1GTE - chains A and B; structure by X-ray diffraction, 1.65 A resolution.

[Chain A (and B)]
Name: Dihydropyrimidine dehydrogenase
From: Sus scrofa
Notes: EC 1.3.1.2; chain B of this document is another copy of the same molecule, construct and numbering; everything in this record applies to it too
UniProtKB: Q28943 (DPYD_PIG); numbering as in UniProt (aligned over 1-1025)
Sequence (1025 residues; each row starts with the number of its first residue):
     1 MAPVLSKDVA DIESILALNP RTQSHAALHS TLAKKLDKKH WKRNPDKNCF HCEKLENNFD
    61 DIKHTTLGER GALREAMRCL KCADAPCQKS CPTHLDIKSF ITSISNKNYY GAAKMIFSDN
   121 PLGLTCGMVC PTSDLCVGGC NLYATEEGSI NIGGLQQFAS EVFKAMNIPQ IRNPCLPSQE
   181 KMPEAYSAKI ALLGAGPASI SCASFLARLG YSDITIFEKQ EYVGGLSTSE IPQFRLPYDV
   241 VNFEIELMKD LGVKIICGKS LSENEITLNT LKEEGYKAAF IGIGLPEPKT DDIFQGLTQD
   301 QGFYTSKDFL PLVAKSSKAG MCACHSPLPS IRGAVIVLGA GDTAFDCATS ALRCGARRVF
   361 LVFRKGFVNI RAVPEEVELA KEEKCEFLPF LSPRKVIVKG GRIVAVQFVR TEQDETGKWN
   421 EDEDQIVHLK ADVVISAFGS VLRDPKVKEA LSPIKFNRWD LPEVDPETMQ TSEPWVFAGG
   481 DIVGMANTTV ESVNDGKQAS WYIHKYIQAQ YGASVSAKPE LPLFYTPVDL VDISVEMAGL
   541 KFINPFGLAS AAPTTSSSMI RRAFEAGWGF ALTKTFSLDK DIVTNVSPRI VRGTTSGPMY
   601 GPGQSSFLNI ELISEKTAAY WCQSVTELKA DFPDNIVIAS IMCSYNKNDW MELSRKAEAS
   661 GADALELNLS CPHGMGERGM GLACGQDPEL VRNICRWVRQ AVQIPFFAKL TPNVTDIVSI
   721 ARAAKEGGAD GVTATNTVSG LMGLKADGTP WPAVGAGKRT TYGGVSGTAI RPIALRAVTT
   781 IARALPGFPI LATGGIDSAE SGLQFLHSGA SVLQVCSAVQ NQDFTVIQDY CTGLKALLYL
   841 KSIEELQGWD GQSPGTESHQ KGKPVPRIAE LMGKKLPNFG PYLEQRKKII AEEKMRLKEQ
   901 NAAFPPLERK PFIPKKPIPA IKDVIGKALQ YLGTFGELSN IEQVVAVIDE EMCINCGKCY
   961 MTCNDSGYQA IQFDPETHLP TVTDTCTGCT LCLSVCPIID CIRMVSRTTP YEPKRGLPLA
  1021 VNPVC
Not modelled in the structure: 1, 675-679, 902-907, 1018-1025 (chain B: 1, 674-679, 902-907, 1019-1025)
Differences from the reference sequence: conflict Asp60 (Gly in Q28943)
Ligand contacts:
  - FAD (flavin-adenine dinucleotide): Val129, Cys130, Pro131, Leu193, Gly194, Ala195, Gly196, Pro197, Ala198, Ser199, Phe217, Glu218, Lys219, Gln220, Gly225, Leu226, Glu230, Ile231, Arg235, Lys259, Ser260, Leu261, Gly282, Ile283, Gly284, Leu285, Pro286, Leu310, Asp342, Thr343, Asp346, Val447, Gly479, Gly480, Asp481, Asn487, Thr488, Thr489, Ser492
  - FMN (flavin mononucleotide): Ala549, Ser550, Ala551, Ala552, Lys574, Thr575, Ile590, Asn609, Glu611, Leu612, Ile613, Ser640, Glu666, Asn668, Lys709, Thr735, Asn736, Thr737, Ser766, Gly767, Ile770, Thr793, Gly794, Gly795, Gln814, Val815, Cys816, Ser817, Gln820
  - 5-iodouracil (IUR): Asn609, Glu611, Leu612, Ile613, Asn668, Ser670, Asn736, Thr737, Gly764
  - 4Fe-4S cluster (SF4), molecule 1: Cys79, Leu80, Lys81, Cys82, Ala85, Pro86, Cys87, Ile97, Lys98, Ile101, Gly139, Cys140, Asn141, Leu142, Ile150, Ile152
  - 4Fe-4S cluster (SF4), molecule 2: Cys91, Pro92, Thr93, Leu95, Ile97, Asn120, Cys126, Gly127, Cys130, Thr132, Leu135, Cys136, Ile152, Gly153, Gln156, Val490
  - 4Fe-4S cluster (SF4), molecule 3: Ala946, Thr962, Cys963, Tyr968, Ala970, Ile971, Val982, Cys986, Thr987, Gly988, Cys989, Thr990, Leu991, Cys992, Met1004
  - 4Fe-4S cluster (SF4), molecule 4: Ile948, Cys953, Ile954, Asn955, Cys956, Gly957, Lys958, Cys959, Phe973, Pro980, Cys996, Pro997, Ile998, Cys1001, Ile1002
Curated features (UniProtKB/Swiss-Prot):
  - active site: Cys671 (Proton acceptor)
  - binding site ([4Fe-4S] cluster): Cys79, Cys82, Cys87, Cys91, Cys130, Cys136, Cys140, Gln156, Cys953, Cys956, Cys959, Cys963, Cys986, Cys989, Cys992, Cys996
  - binding site (FAD): Val129, Gly194 to Ala198, Glu218 to Leu226, Arg235, Leu261, Gly480 to Thr489
  - binding site (NADP(+)): Ala340 to Thr343, Arg364, Lys365, Arg371, Ala437 to Gly439, Asp481 to Asn487
  - binding site (FMN): Ser550, Lys574, Thr575, Lys709, Gly767, Thr793 to Gly795, Cys816, Ser817
  - binding site (substrate): Asn609, Asn668 to Ser670, Asn736, Thr737
  - modified residue: Lys384 (N6-acetyllysine)
What the authors report for this chain:
  - contacts within the chain: Ala340-Arg371 (backbone contact), Ala340-Ala372 (backbone contact)
  - binding site for 5-iodouracil: Asn609, Ser670, Thr737
  - conformationally variable residues (order/disorder transition): Met675 to Gly679
  - catalytic residues: Cys671 (citing earlier work)
  - catalytic residues: Arg235 (proposed by the authors, not directly observed)

[Chain A / chain B interface]
Contacting residue pairs (535):
  Pro3(A) - Gln623(B)  hydrogen bond (backbone-side chain)
  Pro3(A) - Glu627(B)
  Val4(A) - Glu627(B)
  Leu5(A) - Ser557(B)
  Leu5(A) - Tyr620(B)
  Leu5(A) - Gln623(B)
  Leu5(A) - Ser624(B)
  Leu5(A) - Glu627(B)  hydrogen bond (backbone-side chain)
  Ser6(A) - Ser557(B)
  Ser6(A) - Ser558(B)
  Ser6(A) - Arg561(B)  hydrogen bond (backbone-side chain)
  Ser6(A) - Glu627(B)  hydrogen bond
  Lys7(A) - Arg561(B)
  Asp8(A) - Ser558(B)  hydrogen bond
  Asp8(A) - Arg562(B)  salt bridge
  Leu16(A) - Arg562(B)
  Leu18(A) - Asp84(B)
  Asn19(A) - Arg562(B)
  Pro20(A) - Lys98(B)
  Pro20(A) - Asp823(B)
  Pro20(A) - Thr825(B)
  Arg21(A) - Thr825(B)
  Thr22(A) - Thr825(B)
  Thr22(A) - Gln828(B)
  Ser24(A) - Leu523(B)
  His25(A) - Glu520(B)
  His25(A) - Leu521(B)
  His25(A) - Leu523(B)
  Ala26(A) - Ser118(B)
  Ala26(A) - Asp119(B)
  Ala26(A) - Leu521(B)  hydrogen bond (backbone-backbone)
  Ala26(A) - Pro522(B)
  Ala26(A) - Leu523(B)
  Ala27(A) - His94(B)
  Ala27(A) - Asp119(B)  hydrogen bond (backbone-side chain)
  Ala27(A) - Lys497(B)  hydrogen bond (backbone-side chain)
  Leu28(A) - Gln498(B)
  Leu28(A) - Pro519(B)  hydrophobic
  His29(A) - His94(B)
  His29(A) - Asn494(B)  hydrogen bond (backbone-side chain)
  His29(A) - Gln498(B)  hydrogen bond (backbone-side chain)
  Ser30(A) - Pro466(B)
  Ser30(A) - Glu467(B)
  Ser30(A) - Asn494(B)
  Ser30(A) - Gln498(B)  hydrogen bond (backbone-side chain)
  Thr31(A) - Met485(B)
  Thr31(A) - Glu491(B)  hydrogen bond (side chain-backbone)
  Thr31(A) - Asn494(B)  hydrogen bond
  Thr31(A) - Asp495(B)  hydrogen bond
  Leu32(A) - Pro466(B)  hydrophobic
  Leu32(A) - Met485(B)  hydrophobic
  Lys34(A) - Gln88(B)  hydrogen bond (side chain-backbone)
  Lys34(A) - Lys89(B)  hydrogen bond (side chain-backbone)
  Lys34(A) - Cys91(B)  hydrogen bond (side chain-backbone)
  Lys34(A) - Pro92(B)
  Lys34(A) - His94(B)  hydrogen bond
  Lys35(A) - Met485(B)
  Lys35(A) - Ala486(B)
  Lys35(A) - Glu491(B)  salt bridge
  Asp37(A) - Lys89(B)
  Lys38(A) - Asp134(B)  salt bridge
  Trp41(A) - Pro86(B)  hydrophobic
  Trp41(A) - Lys89(B)
  Trp41(A) - Gly139(B)
  Lys42(A) - Ser133(B)  hydrogen bond (side chain-backbone)
  Lys42(A) - Gly138(B)
  Arg43(A) - Gly138(B)  hydrogen bond (backbone-backbone)
  Arg43(A) - Gly139(B)
  Arg43(A) - Cys140(B)
  Arg43(A) - Asn141(B)  hydrogen bond
  Arg43(A) - Tyr143(B)
  Arg43(A) - Ala144(B)
  Asn44(A) - Ser133(B)  hydrogen bond (side chain-backbone)
  Asn44(A) - Gly138(B)
  Asn44(A) - Tyr143(B)
  Pro45(A) - Tyr143(B)
  Lys47(A) - Asp134(B)
  Lys47(A) - Arg371(B)  hydrogen bond (side chain-backbone)
  Lys47(A) - Val373(B)
  Phe50(A) - Val368(B)
  Phe50(A) - Asn369(B)
  Thr66(A) - Glu146(B)
  Leu67(A) - Glu146(B)
  Gly68(A) - Glu146(B)  hydrogen bond (backbone-side chain)
  Arg70(A) - Thr145(B)
  Arg70(A) - Glu146(B)  salt bridge
  Arg70(A) - Glu147(B)  salt bridge
  Gly71(A) - Glu146(B)
  Leu73(A) - Pro598(B)  hydrophobic
  Arg74(A) - Arg78(B)
  Arg74(A) - Glu147(B)  salt bridge
  Arg74(A) - Met599(B)
  Met77(A) - Ser596(B)
  Met77(A) - Pro598(B)  hydrophobic
  Met77(A) - Met599(B)  hydrophobic
  Arg78(A) - Arg74(B)
  Leu80(A) - Ile954(B)  hydrophobic
  Leu80(A) - Cys956(B)  hydrophobic
  Leu80(A) - Lys958(B)
  Leu80(A) - Pro997(B)  hydrophobic
  Lys81(A) - Met961(B)
  Cys82(A) - Cys956(B)
  Cys82(A) - Met961(B)
  Ala83(A) - Cys956(B)  hydrogen bond (backbone-backbone)
  Ala83(A) - Met961(B)
  Asp84(A) - Leu18(B)
  Asp84(A) - His978(B)  salt bridge
  Pro86(A) - Trp41(B)  hydrophobic
  Gln88(A) - Lys34(B)  hydrogen bond (backbone-side chain)
  Lys89(A) - Lys34(B)  hydrogen bond (backbone-side chain)
  Lys89(A) - Asp37(B)
  Lys89(A) - Trp41(B)
  Cys91(A) - Lys34(B)  hydrogen bond (backbone-side chain)
  Pro92(A) - Lys34(B)
  His94(A) - Ala27(B)
  His94(A) - His29(B)
  His94(A) - Lys34(B)  hydrogen bond
  Lys98(A) - Pro20(B)
  Lys98(A) - Met961(B)
  Ser118(A) - Ala26(B)
  Asp119(A) - Ala26(B)
  Asp119(A) - Ala27(B)  hydrogen bond (side chain-backbone)
  Ser133(A) - Lys42(B)  hydrogen bond (backbone-side chain)
  Ser133(A) - Asn44(B)  hydrogen bond (backbone-side chain)
  Asp134(A) - Lys38(B)  salt bridge
  Asp134(A) - Lys47(B)
  Gly138(A) - Lys42(B)
  Gly138(A) - Arg43(B)  hydrogen bond (backbone-backbone)
  Gly138(A) - Asn44(B)
  Gly139(A) - Trp41(B)
  Gly139(A) - Arg43(B)
  Cys140(A) - Arg43(B)
  Asn141(A) - Arg43(B)  hydrogen bond
  Asn141(A) - Ile954(B)
  Asn141(A) - Asn955(B)  hydrogen bond (side chain-backbone)
  Asn141(A) - Cys956(B)
  Tyr143(A) - Arg43(B)
  Tyr143(A) - Asn44(B)
  Tyr143(A) - Pro45(B)
  Tyr143(A) - Lys861(B)  hydrogen bond (backbone-side chain)
  Ala144(A) - Arg43(B)
  Ala144(A) - Gln860(B)
  Ala144(A) - Lys861(B)
  Ala144(A) - Ile954(B)  hydrophobic
  Thr145(A) - Arg70(B)
  Thr145(A) - Lys861(B)
  Glu146(A) - Thr66(B)
  Glu146(A) - Leu67(B)
  Glu146(A) - Gly68(B)  hydrogen bond (side chain-backbone)
  Glu146(A) - Arg70(B)  salt bridge
  Glu146(A) - Gly71(B)
  Glu146(A) - Lys861(B)
  Glu146(A) - Gly862(B)
  Glu147(A) - Arg70(B)  salt bridge
  Glu147(A) - Arg74(B)  salt bridge
  Gly366(A) - Glu386(B)
  Phe367(A) - Phe367(B)  hydrophobic
  Phe367(A) - Glu386(B)  hydrogen bond (backbone-side chain)
  Val368(A) - Phe50(B)
  Val368(A) - Glu386(B)
  Asn369(A) - Phe50(B)
  Arg371(A) - Lys47(B)  hydrogen bond (backbone-side chain)
  Val373(A) - Lys47(B)
  Lys381(A) - Lys381(B)
  Lys384(A) - Val368(B)
  Glu386(A) - Gly366(B)
  Glu386(A) - Phe367(B)  hydrogen bond (side chain-backbone)
  Glu386(A) - Val368(B)
  Glu386(A) - Phe390(B)
  Phe387(A) - Pro389(B)
  Leu388(A) - Phe390(B)  hydrophobic
  Pro389(A) - Phe387(B)
  Pro389(A) - Pro389(B)
  Phe390(A) - Glu386(B)
  Phe390(A) - Leu388(B)  hydrophobic
  Arg410(A) - Val427(B)
  Arg410(A) - His428(B)  hydrogen bond (side chain-backbone)
  Arg410(A) - Leu429(B)
  Glu412(A) - His428(B)
  Gln425(A) - Ile426(B)
  Gln425(A) - Val427(B)
  Gln425(A) - His428(B)  hydrogen bond (side chain-backbone)
  Ile426(A) - Gln425(B)
  Val427(A) - Arg410(B)
  Val427(A) - Gln425(B)
  His428(A) - Arg410(B)  hydrogen bond (backbone-side chain)
  His428(A) - Gln425(B)  hydrogen bond (backbone-side chain)
  Leu429(A) - Arg410(B)
  Pro466(A) - Ser30(B)
  Pro466(A) - Leu32(B)  hydrophobic
  Glu467(A) - Ser30(B)
  Met485(A) - Thr31(B)
  Met485(A) - Leu32(B)  hydrophobic
  Met485(A) - Lys35(B)
  Ala486(A) - Lys35(B)
  Glu491(A) - Thr31(B)  hydrogen bond (backbone-side chain)
  Glu491(A) - Lys35(B)  salt bridge
  Asn494(A) - His29(B)  hydrogen bond (side chain-backbone)
  Asn494(A) - Ser30(B)
  Asn494(A) - Thr31(B)  hydrogen bond
  Asp495(A) - Thr31(B)  hydrogen bond
  Lys497(A) - Ala27(B)  hydrogen bond (side chain-backbone)
  Gln498(A) - Leu28(B)
  Gln498(A) - His29(B)  hydrogen bond (side chain-backbone)
  Gln498(A) - Ser30(B)  hydrogen bond (side chain-backbone)
  Pro519(A) - Leu28(B)  hydrophobic
  Glu520(A) - His25(B)
  Leu521(A) - His25(B)
  Leu521(A) - Ala26(B)  hydrogen bond (backbone-backbone)
  Leu521(A) - Leu28(B)  hydrophobic
  Pro522(A) - Ala26(B)
  Leu523(A) - Gln23(B)
  Leu523(A) - Ser24(B)
  Leu523(A) - His25(B)
  Leu523(A) - Ala26(B)
  Ala552(A) - Ser966(B)
  Pro553(A) - Asp965(B)
  Pro553(A) - Ser966(B)
  Thr555(A) - Tyr968(B)
  Ser557(A) - Leu5(B)
  Ser557(A) - Ser6(B)
  Ser558(A) - Ser6(B)
  Ser558(A) - Asp8(B)  hydrogen bond
  Met559(A) - Asn964(B)
  Met559(A) - Asp965(B)
  Met559(A) - Ser966(B)
  Met559(A) - Gly967(B)
  Met559(A) - Gln969(B)
  Arg561(A) - Ser6(B)  hydrogen bond (side chain-backbone)
  Arg561(A) - Lys7(B)
  Arg562(A) - Asp8(B)  salt bridge
  Arg562(A) - Leu16(B)
  Arg562(A) - Asn19(B)
  Arg562(A) - Asn964(B)  hydrogen bond (side chain-backbone)
  Arg562(A) - Asp965(B)  salt bridge
  Arg562(A) - Gln969(B)
  Ile582(A) - Arg1015(B)
  Val583(A) - Arg1015(B)  hydrogen bond (backbone-side chain)
  Thr584(A) - Asn940(B)
  Thr584(A) - Arg1015(B)  hydrogen bond
  Asn585(A) - Gln943(B)  hydrogen bond (backbone-side chain)
  Val586(A) - Phe935(B)  hydrophobic
  Val586(A) - Ser939(B)
  Val586(A) - Asn940(B)
  Val586(A) - Gln943(B)
  Ser587(A) - Glu942(B)
  Ser587(A) - Gln943(B)  hydrogen bond
  Ser587(A) - Val944(B)  hydrogen bond (side chain-backbone)
  Ser587(A) - Thr987(B)
  Ser587(A) - Gly988(B)
  Pro588(A) - Val944(B)
  Pro588(A) - Gly988(B)
  Pro588(A) - Thr990(B)
  Arg589(A) - Tyr968(B)  hydrogen bond
  Arg589(A) - Thr987(B)  hydrogen bond
  Arg589(A) - Cys989(B)  hydrogen bond (backbone-backbone)
  Arg589(A) - Thr990(B)
  Ile590(A) - Cys989(B)  hydrogen bond (backbone-backbone)
  Ile590(A) - Thr990(B)
  Ile590(A) - Leu991(B)  hydrophobic
  Ile590(A) - Ser994(B)  hydrogen bond (backbone-side chain)
  Val591(A) - Ser994(B)
  Arg592(A) - Ser994(B)  hydrogen bond (backbone-side chain)
  Thr595(A) - Ser605(B)
  Thr595(A) - Thr768(B)  hydrogen bond (backbone-side chain)
  Thr595(A) - Ala769(B)
  Thr595(A) - Pro772(B)
  Ser596(A) - Met77(B)
  Ser596(A) - Ser596(B)
  Pro598(A) - Leu73(B)  hydrophobic
  Pro598(A) - Met77(B)  hydrophobic
  Met599(A) - Arg74(B)
  Met599(A) - Met77(B)  hydrophobic
  Tyr600(A) - Arg74(B)
  Tyr600(A) - Cys996(B)
  Tyr600(A) - Pro997(B)
  Tyr600(A) - Ile999(B)  hydrophobic
  Gly601(A) - Lys958(B)
  Gly601(A) - Val995(B)
  Gly601(A) - Cys996(B)
  Gly601(A) - Pro997(B)
  Pro602(A) - Lys958(B)
  Gln604(A) - Ser994(B)
  Ser605(A) - Thr595(B)
  Phe607(A) - Leu991(B)  hydrophobic
  Ile610(A) - Phe935(B)
  Leu612(A) - Phe935(B)  hydrophobic
  Glu615(A) - Pro1013(B)
  Glu615(A) - Lys1014(B)
  Glu615(A) - Arg1015(B)  hydrogen bond (backbone-side chain)
  Lys616(A) - Lys1014(B)
  Lys616(A) - Arg1015(B)
  Lys616(A) - Gly1016(B)
  Thr617(A) - Arg1015(B)  hydrogen bond (backbone-backbone)
  Thr617(A) - Leu1017(B)
  Ala619(A) - Leu1017(B)
  Tyr620(A) - Leu5(B)
  Tyr620(A) - Gly1016(B)
  Tyr620(A) - Leu1017(B)
  Gln623(A) - Ala2(B)
  Gln623(A) - Pro3(B)  hydrogen bond (side chain-backbone)
  Gln623(A) - Leu5(B)
  Ser624(A) - Leu5(B)
  Glu627(A) - Pro3(B)
  Glu627(A) - Val4(B)
  Glu627(A) - Leu5(B)  hydrogen bond (side chain-backbone)
  Glu627(A) - Ser6(B)  hydrogen bond (side chain-backbone)
  Met680(A) - Thr715(B)
  Gly681(A) - Thr715(B)
  Gln686(A) - Thr715(B)
  Asn713(A) - Thr715(B)
  Val714(A) - Thr715(B)
  Thr715(A) - Met680(B)
  Thr715(A) - Gly681(B)
  Thr715(A) - Gln686(B)
  Thr715(A) - Asn713(B)
  Thr715(A) - Val714(B)
  Thr715(A) - Thr715(B)  hydrogen bond (backbone-side chain)
  Val738(A) - Ile773(B)  hydrophobic
  Ser739(A) - Arg776(B)  hydrogen bond
  Gly740(A) - Pro772(B)
  Gly740(A) - Arg776(B)
  Leu741(A) - Pro772(B)  hydrogen bond (backbone-backbone)
  Leu741(A) - Leu775(B)
  Leu741(A) - Thr779(B)
  Leu741(A) - Leu932(B)  hydrophobic
  Met742(A) - Pro772(B)  hydrophobic
  Gly743(A) - Leu775(B)
  Gly743(A) - Gln804(B)
  Leu744(A) - Gln804(B)  hydrogen bond (backbone-side chain)
  Leu744(A) - His807(B)
  Leu744(A) - Ser808(B)
  Leu744(A) - Ala928(B)  hydrophobic
  Lys745(A) - Asp850(B)
  Ala746(A) - Leu803(B)
  Ala746(A) - His807(B)
  Ala746(A) - Lys841(B)  hydrogen bond (backbone-side chain)
  Ala746(A) - Asp850(B)  hydrogen bond (backbone-side chain)
  Ala746(A) - Gly851(B)
  Asp747(A) - Lys841(B)
  Gly748(A) - His807(B)
  Gly748(A) - Ala928(B)
  Gly748(A) - Tyr931(B)
  Thr749(A) - Tyr931(B)
  Pro750(A) - Tyr931(B)
  Val754(A) - Ser939(B)
  Gly755(A) - Glu942(B)
  Ala756(A) - Glu942(B)  hydrogen bond (backbone-side chain)
  Gly757(A) - Tyr931(B)
  Lys758(A) - Tyr931(B)
  Arg759(A) - Gln930(B)  hydrogen bond (side chain-backbone)
  Arg759(A) - Tyr931(B)
  Arg759(A) - Leu932(B)  hydrogen bond (side chain-backbone)
  Arg759(A) - Gly933(B)
  Arg759(A) - Glu937(B)  salt bridge
  Arg759(A) - Leu938(B)
  Thr760(A) - Tyr931(B)  hydrogen bond (backbone-backbone)
  Thr760(A) - Leu932(B)
  Thr760(A) - Gly933(B)  hydrogen bond (backbone-backbone)
  Thr760(A) - Leu938(B)
  Thr761(A) - Leu932(B)
  Thr761(A) - Gly933(B)  hydrogen bond (side chain-backbone)
  Thr761(A) - Thr934(B)
  Thr761(A) - Phe935(B)
  Thr761(A) - Leu938(B)
  Tyr762(A) - Arg776(B)
  Tyr762(A) - Thr779(B)  hydrogen bond
  Tyr762(A) - Thr780(B)  hydrogen bond (side chain-backbone)
  Tyr762(A) - Arg783(B)
  Tyr762(A) - Leu932(B)  hydrophobic
  Val765(A) - Pro772(B)  hydrophobic
  Thr768(A) - Thr595(B)  hydrogen bond (side chain-backbone)
  Ala769(A) - Thr595(B)
  Pro772(A) - Thr595(B)
  Pro772(A) - Gly740(B)
  Pro772(A) - Leu741(B)  hydrogen bond (backbone-backbone)
  Pro772(A) - Met742(B)  hydrophobic
  Pro772(A) - Val765(B)  hydrophobic
  Ile773(A) - Val738(B)  hydrophobic
  Ile773(A) - Ile773(B)  hydrophobic
  Leu775(A) - Leu741(B)
  Arg776(A) - Ser739(B)  hydrogen bond
  Arg776(A) - Gly740(B)
  Arg776(A) - Leu741(B)
  Arg776(A) - Tyr762(B)
  Thr779(A) - Leu741(B)
  Thr779(A) - Tyr762(B)
  Thr780(A) - Tyr762(B)  hydrogen bond (backbone-side chain)
  Arg783(A) - Tyr762(B)
  Leu803(A) - Ala746(B)
  Gln804(A) - Gly743(B)
  Gln804(A) - Leu744(B)  hydrogen bond (side chain-backbone)
  His807(A) - Leu744(B)
  His807(A) - Ala746(B)
  His807(A) - Gly748(B)
  Ser808(A) - Leu744(B)
  Val819(A) - Asp965(B)
  Val819(A) - Ser966(B)
  Gln820(A) - Thr962(B)  hydrogen bond (backbone-side chain)
  Gln820(A) - Ser966(B)
  Gln820(A) - Leu991(B)
  Gln820(A) - Val995(B)
  Asn821(A) - Lys958(B)  hydrogen bond (backbone-side chain)
  Gln822(A) - Met961(B)
  Asp823(A) - Pro20(B)
  Asp823(A) - Met961(B)
  Asp823(A) - Asp965(B)
  Phe824(A) - Asp965(B)  hydrogen bond (backbone-side chain)
  Thr825(A) - Pro20(B)
  Thr825(A) - Arg21(B)
  Thr825(A) - Thr22(B)
  Gln828(A) - Thr22(B)
  Lys841(A) - Ala746(B)  hydrogen bond (side chain-backbone)
  Asp850(A) - Lys745(B)
  Asp850(A) - Ala746(B)  hydrogen bond (side chain-backbone)
  Gly851(A) - Ala746(B)
  Gln860(A) - Ala144(B)
  Lys861(A) - Tyr143(B)  hydrogen bond (side chain-backbone)
  Lys861(A) - Ala144(B)
  Lys861(A) - Thr145(B)
  Lys861(A) - Glu146(B)
  Gly862(A) - Glu146(B)
  Ala928(A) - Leu744(B)  hydrophobic
  Ala928(A) - Gly748(B)
  Gln930(A) - Arg759(B)  hydrogen bond (backbone-side chain)
  Tyr931(A) - Gly748(B)
  Tyr931(A) - Thr749(B)
  Tyr931(A) - Pro750(B)
  Tyr931(A) - Gly757(B)
  Tyr931(A) - Lys758(B)
  Tyr931(A) - Arg759(B)
  Tyr931(A) - Thr760(B)  hydrogen bond (backbone-backbone)
  Leu932(A) - Leu741(B)  hydrophobic
  Leu932(A) - Arg759(B)  hydrogen bond (backbone-side chain)
  Leu932(A) - Thr760(B)
  Gly933(A) - Arg759(B)
  Gly933(A) - Thr760(B)  hydrogen bond (backbone-backbone)
  Gly933(A) - Thr761(B)  hydrogen bond (backbone-side chain)
  Thr934(A) - Thr761(B)
  Phe935(A) - Val586(B)  hydrophobic
  Phe935(A) - Ile610(B)
  Phe935(A) - Leu612(B)  hydrophobic
  Phe935(A) - Thr761(B)
  Glu937(A) - Arg759(B)  salt bridge
  Leu938(A) - Arg759(B)
  Leu938(A) - Thr760(B)
  Leu938(A) - Thr761(B)
  Ser939(A) - Val586(B)
  Ser939(A) - Val754(B)
  Asn940(A) - Thr584(B)
  Asn940(A) - Val586(B)
  Glu942(A) - Ser587(B)
  Glu942(A) - Gly755(B)
  Glu942(A) - Ala756(B)  hydrogen bond (side chain-backbone)
  Gln943(A) - Asn585(B)  hydrogen bond (side chain-backbone)
  Gln943(A) - Val586(B)
  Gln943(A) - Ser587(B)  hydrogen bond
  Val944(A) - Ser587(B)  hydrogen bond (backbone-side chain)
  Val944(A) - Pro588(B)
  Ile954(A) - Leu80(B)  hydrophobic
  Ile954(A) - Asn141(B)
  Ile954(A) - Ala144(B)  hydrophobic
  Asn955(A) - Asn141(B)  hydrogen bond (backbone-side chain)
  Cys956(A) - Leu80(B)  hydrophobic
  Cys956(A) - Cys82(B)
  Cys956(A) - Ala83(B)  hydrogen bond (backbone-backbone)
  Cys956(A) - Asn141(B)
  Lys958(A) - Leu80(B)
  Lys958(A) - Gly601(B)
  Lys958(A) - Pro602(B)
  Lys958(A) - Asn821(B)  hydrogen bond (side chain-backbone)
  Met961(A) - Lys81(B)
  Met961(A) - Ala83(B)
  Met961(A) - Lys98(B)
  Met961(A) - Gln822(B)
  Met961(A) - Asp823(B)
  Thr962(A) - Gln820(B)  hydrogen bond (side chain-backbone)
  Asn964(A) - Met559(B)
  Asn964(A) - Arg562(B)  hydrogen bond (backbone-side chain)
  Asp965(A) - Pro553(B)
  Asp965(A) - Met559(B)
  Asp965(A) - Arg562(B)  salt bridge
  Asp965(A) - Val819(B)
  Asp965(A) - Asp823(B)
  Asp965(A) - Phe824(B)  hydrogen bond (side chain-backbone)
  Ser966(A) - Ala552(B)
  Ser966(A) - Pro553(B)
  Ser966(A) - Met559(B)
  Ser966(A) - Val819(B)
  Ser966(A) - Gln820(B)
  Gly967(A) - Thr555(B)
  Gly967(A) - Met559(B)
  Tyr968(A) - Thr555(B)
  Tyr968(A) - Arg589(B)  hydrogen bond
  Gln969(A) - Met559(B)
  Gln969(A) - Arg562(B)
  His978(A) - Asp84(B)  salt bridge
  Thr987(A) - Ser587(B)
  Thr987(A) - Arg589(B)  hydrogen bond
  Gly988(A) - Ser587(B)
  Gly988(A) - Pro588(B)
  Cys989(A) - Arg589(B)  hydrogen bond (backbone-backbone)
  Cys989(A) - Ile590(B)  hydrogen bond (backbone-backbone)
  Thr990(A) - Pro588(B)
  Thr990(A) - Arg589(B)
  Thr990(A) - Ile590(B)
  Leu991(A) - Ile590(B)  hydrophobic
  Leu991(A) - Phe607(B)  hydrophobic
  Leu991(A) - Gln820(B)
  Ser994(A) - Ile590(B)  hydrogen bond (side chain-backbone)
  Ser994(A) - Val591(B)
  Ser994(A) - Arg592(B)  hydrogen bond (side chain-backbone)
  Ser994(A) - Gln604(B)
  Val995(A) - Gly601(B)
  Val995(A) - Gln820(B)
  Cys996(A) - Tyr600(B)
  Cys996(A) - Gly601(B)
  Pro997(A) - Leu80(B)  hydrophobic
  Pro997(A) - Tyr600(B)
  Pro997(A) - Gly601(B)
  Ile999(A) - Tyr600(B)  hydrophobic
  Pro1013(A) - Glu615(B)
  Lys1014(A) - Glu615(B)
  Lys1014(A) - Lys616(B)
  Arg1015(A) - Ile582(B)
  Arg1015(A) - Val583(B)  hydrogen bond (side chain-backbone)
  Arg1015(A) - Thr584(B)  hydrogen bond
  Arg1015(A) - Glu615(B)  hydrogen bond (side chain-backbone)
  Arg1015(A) - Lys616(B)
  Arg1015(A) - Thr617(B)  hydrogen bond (backbone-backbone)
  Gly1016(A) - Lys616(B)
  Gly1016(A) - Tyr620(B)
  Leu1017(A) - Thr617(B)
  Leu1017(A) - Ala619(B)
  Leu1017(A) - Tyr620(B)
Other interface residues (no listed pair), chain A (265 interface residues in all): Gln23, Asn48, Ser90, Met115, Leu135, Leu142, Phe205, Arg358, Ile370, Cys385, Gln413, Asp424, Trp501, Tyr502, Thr594, Gly597, Leu628, Asp631, Trp751, Arg771, Leu837, Gly957, Tyr960, Phe973, Pro975, Leu993, Met1004, Tyr1011
Other interface residues (no listed pair), chain B (261 interface residues in all): Asn48, Ser90, Leu135, Leu142, Phe205, Arg358, Lys384, Cys385, Asp424, Trp501, Tyr502, Thr594, Gly597, Leu628, Asp631, Asp747, Trp751, Arg771, Leu837, Gly957, Tyr960, Phe973, Pro975, Met1004, Tyr1011

[Overview]
Chain A and chain B form an interface of 265 and 261 residues respectively, with 122 hydrogen bonds and 18
salt bridges. Polar pairs include Asp8(A)-Arg562(B), Lys35(A)-Glu491(B) and Lys38(A)-Asp134(B). From the
paper: catalytic residues Cys671(A) and Arg235(A); a binding site for 5-iodouracil at Asn609(A), Ser670(A) and
Thr737(A).
Chain A and chain B are both Dihydropyrimidine dehydrogenase (Sus scrofa); the structure, Dihydropyrimidine
dehydrogenase (dpd) from pig, binary complex with 5-iodouracil, was determined by X-ray diffraction (same
publication as 1GT8 and 1GTH).
